PDB entry 4MG9 | X-ray diffraction, 2.00 A resolution | chains A and F of the 4 polymer chains in the assembly

Chain A:
Protein: Estrogen receptor
Source organism: Homo sapiens
Notes: fragment: ligand binding domain
Reference sequence: P03372 (ESR1_HUMAN); numbering as in UniProt (aligned over 302-552)
Chain sequence (255 residues; numbered 298 to 552; the number before each row is that of its first residue):
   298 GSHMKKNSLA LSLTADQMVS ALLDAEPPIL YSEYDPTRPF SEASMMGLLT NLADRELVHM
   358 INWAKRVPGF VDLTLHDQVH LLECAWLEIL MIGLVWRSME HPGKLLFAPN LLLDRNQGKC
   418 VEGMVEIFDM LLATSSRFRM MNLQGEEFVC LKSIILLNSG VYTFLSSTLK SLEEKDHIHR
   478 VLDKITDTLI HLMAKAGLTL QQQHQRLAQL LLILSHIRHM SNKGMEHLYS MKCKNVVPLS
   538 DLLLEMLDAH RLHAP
Not modelled in the structure: 298-304, 462-463, 549-552
Differences from the reference sequence: expression tag (298-301); engineered mutation Ser537 (Tyr in P03372)
Modified positions: Cys381 (s-hydroxycysteine; CSO)
What the authors report for this chain:
  - specificity-determining residues: Met421 (proposed by the authors, not directly observed)
  - mutagenesis - Y537S: increased stability (citing earlier work)

Chain F:
Protein: Nuclear receptor coactivator 1
Notes: fragment: coactivator peptide SRC-1
Reference sequence: Q15788 (NCOA1_HUMAN); residue numbers follow UniProt; this construct covers 686-698
Chain sequence (13 residues; numbered 686 to 698; the number before each row is that of its first residue):
   686 RHKILHRLLQ EGS
Not modelled in the structure: 686-687, 697-698
UniProt features mapped onto this chain:
  - motif: Leu690 to Leu694 (LXXLL motif 4)
  - modified residue: Ser698 (Phosphoserine)
  - mutagenesis: Leu693 to Leu694 (Slightly affects interactions with steroid receptors. Abolishes interactions with steroid receptors; when associated with A-636; A-637; A-752 and A-753)

Interface between chain A and chain F:
Residue-residue contacts - 23 pairs, chain A then chain F:
  Ile358(A) - Leu690(F)  hydrophobic
  Ile358(A) - Leu693(F)  hydrophobic
  Ile358(A) - Leu694(F)  hydrophobic
  Lys362(A) - Leu693(F)  hydrogen bond (side chain-backbone)
  Lys362(A) - Leu694(F)
  Lys362(A) - Glu696(F)
  Leu372(A) - His691(F)
  Leu372(A) - Leu694(F)  hydrophobic
  Leu372(A) - Gln695(F)
  Gln375(A) - Leu694(F)
  Val376(A) - Leu690(F)
  Val376(A) - His691(F)
  Val376(A) - Leu694(F)  hydrophobic
  Leu379(A) - Leu690(F)  hydrophobic
  Leu379(A) - Leu694(F)  hydrophobic
  Glu380(A) - Lys688(F)  salt bridge
  Glu380(A) - Leu690(F)
  Asp538(A) - Ile689(F)
  Leu539(A) - Ile689(F)
  Leu539(A) - Leu690(F)
  Glu542(A) - Lys688(F)
  Glu542(A) - Ile689(F)  hydrogen bond (side chain-backbone)
  Met543(A) - Leu690(F)  hydrophobic
Also at the interface, not in a pair above, chain A (12 interface residues in all): Phe367

Overview:
12 residues of chain A face 8 of chain F across their interface, with 2 hydrogen bonds and 1 salt bridge.
Polar contacts include Glu380(A)-Lys688(F), Lys362(A)-Leu693(F) and Glu542(A)-Ile689(F). UniProt lists 2
mutagenesis sites on chain F. The paper reports that Y537S of chain A increases stability; the specificity
determinant Met421(A).
Chain A is Estrogen receptor (Homo sapiens) and chain F is Nuclear receptor coactivator 1; the structure,
Crystal structure of hERa-LBD (Y537S) in complex with butylparaben, was determined by X-ray diffraction,
deposited together with 4MG5, 4MG6, 4MG7, 4MG8, 4MGA, 4MGB, 4MGC and 4MGD.
